4BT9 - chains A and C of the 3 polymer chains in the assembly; structure by X-ray diffraction, 1.90 A resolution.

[Chain A]
Name: Prolyl 4-hydroxylase subunit alpha-1
From: Homo sapiens
Notes: EC 1.14.11.2; fragment: collagen binding domain, residues 18-255
UniProt: P13674 (P4HA1_HUMAN); residues 1-238 here correspond to UniProt positions 18-255 (UniProt number = residue number + 17)
Sequence (239 residues; row label = number of the first residue in the row; numbering starts at 0):
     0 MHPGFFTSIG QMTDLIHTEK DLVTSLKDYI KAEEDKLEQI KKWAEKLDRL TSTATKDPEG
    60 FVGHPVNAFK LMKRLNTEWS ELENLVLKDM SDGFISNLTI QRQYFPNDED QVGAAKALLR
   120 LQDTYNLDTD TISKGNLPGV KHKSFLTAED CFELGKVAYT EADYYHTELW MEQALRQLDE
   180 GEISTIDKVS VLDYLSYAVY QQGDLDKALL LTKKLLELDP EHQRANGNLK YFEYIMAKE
Disordered / not traced: 0-2
Sequence notes: expression tag (0)
UniProt features mapped onto this chain:
  - glycosylation: Asn96 (N-linked (GlcNAc...) asparagine)

[Chain C]
Name: (Pro-pro-GLY)3 peptide
Sequence (9 residues; each row starts with the number of its first residue):
     1 PPGPPGPPG

[Interface between chain A and chain C]
Residue-residue contacts - 19 pairs, chain A then chain C:
  Tyr158(A) - Pro7(C)
  Tyr158(A) - Pro8(C)
  Asp192(A) - Pro8(C)
  Asp192(A) - Gly9(C)  hydrogen bond (side chain-backbone)
  Tyr193(A) - Pro8(C)  hydrophobic
  Tyr193(A) - Gly9(C)
  Tyr196(A) - Gly6(C)
  Tyr196(A) - Pro7(C)  hydrophobic
  Tyr196(A) - Pro8(C)
  Arg223(A) - Pro7(C)  hydrogen bond (side chain-backbone)
  Arg223(A) - Pro8(C)
  Arg223(A) - Gly9(C)
  Asn227(A) - Pro5(C)
  Lys229(A) - Pro2(C)
  Tyr230(A) - Pro2(C)
  Tyr230(A) - Gly3(C)
  Tyr230(A) - Pro4(C)  hydrophobic
  Tyr230(A) - Pro5(C)
  Tyr233(A) - Pro2(C)  hydrophobic
Other interface residues (no listed pair), chain A (12 interface residues in all): Tyr199, Gly226, Phe231

[Summary]
The interface between chain A and chain C involves 12 residues on one side and 8 on the other, with 2 hydrogen
bonds. Polar pairs include Asp192(A)-Gly9(C) and Arg223(A)-Pro7(C).
Here chain A is Prolyl 4-hydroxylase subunit alpha-1 (Homo sapiens) and chain C is (Pro-pro-GLY)3 peptide.
Entry 4BT9 (Crystal structure of the peptide(pro-pro-GLY)3 bound complex of N- terminal domain and peptide
substrate binding domain ...) was determined by X-ray diffraction, deposited together with 2YQ8, 4BT8, 4BTA
and 4BTB.
